PDB entry 5JBT | X-ray diffraction, 1.40 A resolution | chains A and Y of the 3 polymer chains in the assembly

== Chain A ==
Name: PRSS3 protein
From: Homo sapiens
UniProt: Q8N2U3 (Q8N2U3_HUMAN); the construct lacks a stretch of the UniProt sequence and is renumbered around it, so the offset changes along the chain: 16-34 = UniProt 28-46; 37-67 = UniProt 47-77; 69-125 = UniProt 78-134; 127-130 = UniProt 135-138; 5 more segments
Amino-acid sequence (224 residues; each row starts with the number of its first residue; note: 10 numbers in that range are skipped by the numbering (no residue carries them; nothing is unmodelled there)):
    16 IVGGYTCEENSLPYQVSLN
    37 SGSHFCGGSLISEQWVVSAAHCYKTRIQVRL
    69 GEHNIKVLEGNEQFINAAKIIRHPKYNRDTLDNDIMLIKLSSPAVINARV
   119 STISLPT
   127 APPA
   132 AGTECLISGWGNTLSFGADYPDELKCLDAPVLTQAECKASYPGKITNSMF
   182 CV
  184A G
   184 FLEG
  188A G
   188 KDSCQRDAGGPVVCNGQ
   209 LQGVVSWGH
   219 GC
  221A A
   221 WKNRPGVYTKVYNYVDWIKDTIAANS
Differences from the reference sequence: engineered mutation Ala195 (Ser204 in Q8N2U3)
Disulfides: Cys22-Cys157, Cys42-Cys58, Cys136-Cys201, Cys168-Cys182, Cys191-Cys220
Metal / ion sites: Ca2+: Glu70, Asn72, Val75, Glu77, Glu80
What the authors report for this chain:
  - catalytic residues: His57, Asp102, Ala195
  - mutagenesis - S195A: abolished catalytic activity (citing earlier work)

== Chain Y ==
Name: Amyloid-like protein 2
From: Homo sapiens
UniProt: Q06481 (APLP2_HUMAN); residues 18-55 here correspond to UniProt positions 323-360 (UniProt number = residue number + 305)
Amino-acid sequence (38 residues; numbered 18 to 55; the number before each row is that of its first residue):
    18 MPRWYFDLSKGKCVRFIYGGCGGNRNNFESEDYCMAVC
Disulfides: Cys30-Cys51
What the authors report for this chain:
  - conformationally variable residues: Met18

== Chain A / chain Y interface ==
Contacting residue pairs (25; chain A residue first):
  His57(A) - Cys38(Y)
  Arg96(A) - Gly36(Y)  hydrogen bond (side chain-backbone)
  Arg96(A) - Gly37(Y)
  Arg96(A) - Cys38(Y)
  Arg96(A) - Gly39(Y)  hydrogen bond (backbone-backbone)
  Asp97(A) - Gly39(Y)
  Asp97(A) - Gly40(Y)  hydrogen bond (backbone-backbone)
  Asp97(A) - Asn41(Y)  hydrogen bond (backbone-backbone)
  Asp97(A) - Arg42(Y)
  Thr98(A) - Arg42(Y)  hydrogen bond (backbone-side chain)
  Leu99(A) - Gly39(Y)
  Ser146(A) - Ser26(Y)
  Phe147(A) - Leu25(Y)
  Phe147(A) - Ser26(Y)
  Phe147(A) - Lys27(Y)
  Phe147(A) - Gly28(Y)
  Gly148(A) - Ser26(Y)  hydrogen bond (backbone-backbone)
  Lys175(A) - Arg42(Y)  hydrogen bond (backbone-side chain)
  Lys175(A) - Asn43(Y)
  Thr177(A) - Arg42(Y)
  His217(A) - Arg42(Y)  hydrogen bond (side chain-backbone)
  His217(A) - Asn43(Y)
  His217(A) - Asn44(Y)
  Trp221(A) - Leu25(Y)
  Arg224(A) - Glu46(Y)  salt bridge
Other interface residues (no listed pair), chain A (16 interface residues in all): Gly174, Met180, Trp215

== In short ==
Chain A and chain Y form an interface of 16 and 14 residues respectively, with 8 hydrogen bonds and 1 salt
bridge. Polar contacts include Arg224(A)-Glu46(Y), Arg96(A)-Gly36(Y) and Thr98(A)-Arg42(Y). Glu70(A),
Asn72(A), Val75(A), Glu77(A) and Glu80(A) coordinate Ca2+. From the paper: catalytic residues His57(A),
Asp102(A) and Ala195(A); S195A of chain A abolishes catalytic activity.
Here chain A is PRSS3 protein and chain Y is Amyloid-like protein 2, both from Homo sapiens. Entry 5JBT
(Mesotrypsin in complex with cleaved amyloid precursor like protein 2 inhibitor (APLP2)) was determined by
X-ray diffraction.
